Entry 3REI (X-ray diffraction, 2.65 A resolution); this record covers chains G and J of the 10 polymer chains in the assembly.

Chain G:
Protein: Histone H2A type1
Source organism: Xenopus laevis
UniProtKB: P06897 (H2A1_XENLA); residues 1-129 here correspond to UniProt positions 2-130 (UniProt number = residue number + 1)
Sequence (129 residues; each row starts with the number of its first residue):
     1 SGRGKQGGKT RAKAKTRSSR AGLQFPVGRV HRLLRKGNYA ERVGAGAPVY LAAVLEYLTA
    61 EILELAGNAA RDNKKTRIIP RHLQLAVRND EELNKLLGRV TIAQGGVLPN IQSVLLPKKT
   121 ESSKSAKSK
Not modelled in the structure: 1-13, 120-129
Sequence notes: variant Arg99 (Gly100 in P06897), Ser123 (Ala124 in P06897)
UniProt features mapped onto this chain:
  - modified residue: Ser1 (N-acetylserine), Lys5 (N6-(2-hydroxyisobutyryl)lysine), Lys9 (N6-(2-hydroxyisobutyryl)lysine), Lys36 (N6-(2-hydroxyisobutyryl)lysine), Lys74 (N6-(2-hydroxyisobutyryl)lysine), Lys75 (N6-(2-hydroxyisobutyryl)lysine), Lys95 (N6-(2-hydroxyisobutyryl)lysine), Gln104 (N5-methylglutamine), Lys118 (N6-(2-hydroxyisobutyryl)lysine)
  - cross-link (Glycyl lysine isopeptide (Lys-Gly)): Lys13 (interchain with G-Cter in ubiquitin), Lys15 (interchain with G-Cter in ubiquitin), Lys119 (interchain with G-Cter in ubiquitin)

Chain J:
Molecule: 145-nt DNA strand
Sequence (145 nucleotides; each row starts with the number of its first residue; numbers below 1 keep their minus sign (DA-72 is residue -72)):
   -72 ATCAATATCC ACCTGCAGAT ACTACCAAAA GTGTATTTGG AAACTGCTCC ATCAAAAGGC
   -12 ATGTTCAGCT GATTCAGCTG AACATGCCTT TTGATGGAGC AGTTTCCAAA TACACTTTTG
    48 GTAGTATCTG CAGGTGGATA TTGAT
Metal / ion sites: platinum (II) ion site 1 near DA-72 (its only coordinating residue here); platinum (II) ion site 2 near DG-14 (its only coordinating residue here); platinum (II) ion site 3 near DG-5 (its only coordinating residue here); platinum (II) ion site 4 near DG4 (its only coordinating residue here); platinum (II) ion site 5 near DG7 (its only coordinating residue here); platinum (II) ion site 6 near DG13 (its only coordinating residue here); platinum (II) ion site 7 near DG24 (its only coordinating residue here); platinum (II) ion site 8 near DG26 (its only coordinating residue here); platinum (II) ion site 9 near DG47 (its only coordinating residue here); platinum (II) ion site 10 near DA50 (its only coordinating residue here); platinum (II) ion site 11 near DG60 (its only coordinating residue here); platinum (II) ion site 12: DG63, DG64; 1 more platinum (II) ion sites not listed

Interface between chain G and chain J:
Pairs across the interface - 13 pairs, chain G then chain J:
  Ala14(G) - DG-42(J)  phosphate contact
  Ala14(G) - DT-41(J)  phosphate contact
  Lys15(G) - DT-41(J)  hydrogen bond to the phosphate
  Arg17(G) - DG-42(J)  salt bridge to the phosphate
  Arg20(G) - DT-41(J)  salt bridge to the phosphate
  Gly28(G) - DA-43(J)  phosphate contact
  Gly28(G) - DG-42(J)  phosphate contact
  Arg29(G) - DA-43(J)  hydrogen bond to the phosphate
  Arg32(G) - DA-44(J)  hydrogen bond to the phosphate
  Arg32(G) - DA-43(J)  salt bridge to the phosphate
  Arg42(G) - DT-35(J)  hydrogen bond to the sugar
  Arg42(G) - DG-34(J)  sugar contact
  Arg77(G) - DA-54(J)  sugar contact
Also at the interface, not in a pair above, chain G (10 interface residues in all): Thr16

Summary:
10 residues of chain G face 7 of chain J across their interface; the contacts include 4 hydrogen bonds and 3
salt bridges. Among the polar pairs are Arg42(G)-DT-35(J), Lys15(G)-DT-41(J) and Arg29(G)-DA-43(J). DG63(J)
and DG64(J) form the platinum (II) ion site 12.
Chain G is Histone H2A type1 (Xenopus laevis) and chain J is a 145-nt DNA strand; the structure, 2.65 Angstrom
Crystal Structure of the Nucleosome Core Particle Assembled with a 145 bp Alpha-Satellite DNA ..., was
determined by X-ray diffraction together with 3REH, 3REJ, 3REK and 3REL from the same study.
